PDB entry 8UCM | electron microscopy, 3.14 A resolution | chains d and g of the 10 polymer chains in the assembly

[Chain d]
Molecule: Cytochrome c oxidase subunit 4
Organism: Komagataella pastoris
UniProtKB: F2QT92 (F2QT92_KOMPC); numbering as in UniProt (aligned over 44-160)
Sequence (117 residues; row label = number of the first residue in the row):
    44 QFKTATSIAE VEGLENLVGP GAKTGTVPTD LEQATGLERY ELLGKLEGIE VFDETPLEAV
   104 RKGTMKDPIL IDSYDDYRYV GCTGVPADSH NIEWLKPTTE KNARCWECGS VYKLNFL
Metal / ion sites: Zn2+: Cys125, His133, Cys148, Cys151

[Chain g]
Molecule: Cytochrome c oxidase subunit 7
Organism: Komagataella pastoris
UniProtKB: F2QS38 (F2QS38_KOMPC); residues 3-60 here correspond to UniProt positions 23-80 (UniProt number = residue number + 20)
Sequence (58 residues; row label = number of the first residue in the row):
     3 TATEKIIELQ KFYQSTNKPI YAAHPRSKYY LIPYFGLLGV SVAATLFYTG RACFGIKD

[How chain d and chain g interact]
Pairs across the interface (17; chain d residue first):
  Gln44(d) with Lys13(g); Gln16(g); Ser17(g), hydrogen bond
  Leu57(d) with Gln16(g)
  Val61(d) with Ile9(g), hydrophobic; Lys13(g)
  Gly62(d) with Ile9(g)
  Pro63(d) with Ile9(g)
  Gly64(d) with Ile9(g)
  Ala65(d) with Glu6(g)
  Lys66(d) with Glu6(g)
  Thr67(d) with Thr5(g); Glu6(g)
  Glu75(d) with Ile9(g)
  Gln76(d) with Ile8(g)
  Thr78(d) with Gln12(g); Gln16(g)
Other interface residues (no listed pair), chain g (9 interface residues in all): Ala4

[In short]
The interface between chain d and chain g involves 12 residues on one side and 9 on the other, with 1 hydrogen
bond. Its one hydrogen-bonded contact is Gln44(d)-Ser17(g). Cys125(d), His133(d), Cys148(d) and Cys151(d) form
the Zn2+ site.
Chain d is Cytochrome c oxidase subunit 4 and chain g is Cytochrome c oxidase subunit 7, both from
Komagataella pastoris; the structure, Komagataella pastoris Cytochrome c oxidase in complex with human VMAT2
and Reserpine, was determined by electron microscopy.
